Entry 7S96 (X-ray diffraction, 1.80 A resolution); this record covers chains A and B of the 4 polymer chains in the assembly.

# Chain A
Protein: Phycoerythrin alpha subunit 1
From: Hemiselmis pacifica
UniProtKB: A0A067XP79 (A0A067XP79_9CRYP); residues 2-62 here correspond to UniProt positions 49-109 (UniProt number = residue number + 47)
Amino-acid sequence (63 residues; each row starts with the number of its first residue):
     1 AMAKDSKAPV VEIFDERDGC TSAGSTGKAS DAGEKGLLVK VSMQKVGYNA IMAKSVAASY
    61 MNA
Sequence notes: insertion (1, 63)
Glycans and other covalent adducts: phycocyanobilin (CYC) linked to Cys20
Small-molecule neighbours:
  - phycocyanobilin (CYC), molecule 1: Met2, Ala3, Lys4, Asp5, Ser6, Lys7, Tyr48
  - phycocyanobilin (CYC), molecule 2: Ile13, Phe14, Asp15, Arg17, Leu37, Leu38, Val39
  - phycocyanobilin (CYC), molecule 3: Phe14, Glu16, Thr21, Ser22, Ala23, Gly24, Ser25, Thr26, Gly27, Lys28, Ala29, Ser30, Asp31, Gly36, Leu37, Leu38, Lys40
  - phycocyanobilin (CYC), molecule 4: Tyr48, Asn49, Ala50
  - 15,16-dihydrobiliverdin (DBV): Tyr60, Met61, Asn62, Ala63

# Chain B
Protein: Phycoerythrin beta subunit
From: Hemiselmis pacifica
UniProtKB: A0A067XP89 (A0A067XP89_9CRYP); residues 2-176 here = UniProt positions 2-176
Amino-acid sequence (176 residues; numbered 2 to 177; the number before each row is that of its first residue):
     2 LDAFSKVITS ADGKAAYVGG ADLQALKKFV SDGNKRMDAV NAIVSNASCI VSDAVSGMVC
    62 ENPSLIAPNG GVYSNRKMAA CLRDAEIILR YVSYSLLSGD SSVLEDRCLN GLKETYSSLG
   122 VPAAGNARAV AIMKATVNSF INNTAQQKKL SVPSGDCSAL ASEAGGYFDK VTSAIA
Sequence notes: insertion (177)
Glycans and other covalent adducts: 15,16-dihydrobiliverdin (DBV) linked to Cys50, Cys61; phycocyanobilin (CYC) linked to Cys82, Cys158
Small-molecule neighbours:
  - phycocyanobilin (CYC), molecule 1: Leu24, Lys28, Asn35, Lys36, Met38, Asp39, Ala40, Ile142, Asn143, Asn144, Val153, Pro154, Ser155, Gly156, Asp157
  - phycocyanobilin (CYC), molecule 2: Val56, Met59, Gly72, Val73, Arg77, Lys78, Ala81, Arg84, Asp85, Ile88, Tyr92, Arg108, Cys109, Leu113, Thr116, Tyr117, Leu120, Val122, Pro123, Gly126, Asn127, Ala130
  - phycocyanobilin (CYC), molecule 3: Asn76, Arg77, Ala80
  - 15,16-dihydrobiliverdin (DBV): Asp54, Ser57, Gly58, Glu62, Arg129, Ile133, Ala136, Thr137, Ser140, Phe141, Thr145, Ala146, Gln147, Gln148, Lys149

# Chain A / chain B interface
Residue-residue contacts - 87 pairs, chain A then chain B:
  Ala1(A) - Asp107(B)
  Ala1(A) - Asn111(B)
  Met2(A) - Asp107(B)
  Met2(A) - Arg108(B)
  Met2(A) - Cys109(B)
  Met2(A) - Asn111(B)  hydrogen bond (backbone-backbone)
  Met2(A) - Leu113(B)  hydrophobic
  Met2(A) - Thr116(B)
  Ala3(A) - Arg108(B)  hydrogen bond (backbone-backbone)
  Lys4(A) - Thr116(B)  hydrogen bond
  Asp5(A) - Arg108(B)  salt bridge
  Ser6(A) - Arg84(B)
  Ser6(A) - Ile88(B)
  Lys7(A) - Ala12(B)  hydrogen bond (side chain-backbone)
  Lys7(A) - Tyr92(B)  hydrogen bond (backbone-side chain)
  Lys7(A) - Arg108(B)
  Ala8(A) - Tyr92(B)  hydrophobic
  Pro9(A) - Arg91(B)
  Pro9(A) - Tyr92(B)
  Pro9(A) - Tyr95(B)  hydrophobic
  Val11(A) - Val41(B)  hydrophobic
  Val11(A) - Val45(B)
  Val11(A) - Leu98(B)  hydrophobic
  Ile13(A) - Val41(B)  hydrophobic
  Ile13(A) - Asn42(B)
  Lys28(A) - Tyr18(B)
  Ala29(A) - Tyr18(B)
  Ala29(A) - Gly20(B)
  Ser30(A) - Gly20(B)
  Ser30(A) - Gly21(B)  hydrogen bond (backbone-backbone)
  Asp31(A) - Gly21(B)
  Ala32(A) - Gly21(B)
  Ala32(A) - Ala22(B)
  Gly33(A) - Gln25(B)
  Glu34(A) - Gly21(B)
  Glu34(A) - Gln25(B)
  Glu34(A) - Lys28(B)  salt bridge
  Leu37(A) - Gly20(B)
  Leu37(A) - Leu24(B)
  Leu38(A) - Tyr18(B)  hydrophobic
  Leu38(A) - Val19(B)
  Val39(A) - Ala17(B)
  Val39(A) - Tyr18(B)
  Val39(A) - Val19(B)  hydrogen bond (backbone-backbone)
  Val39(A) - Leu24(B)  hydrophobic
  Val39(A) - Met38(B)  hydrophobic
  Val39(A) - Leu98(B)  hydrophobic
  Lys40(A) - Ala16(B)
  Lys40(A) - Ala17(B)
  Lys40(A) - Tyr18(B)
  Val41(A) - Phe5(B)  hydrophobic
  Val41(A) - Val8(B)
  Val41(A) - Ala16(B)
  Val41(A) - Ala17(B)  hydrogen bond (backbone-backbone)
  Val41(A) - Leu98(B)  hydrophobic
  Ser42(A) - Gly14(B)
  Ser42(A) - Lys15(B)
  Ser42(A) - Ala16(B)
  Met43(A) - Val8(B)
  Met43(A) - Ile9(B)  hydrophobic
  Met43(A) - Ala12(B)  hydrophobic
  Met43(A) - Gly14(B)
  Met43(A) - Tyr92(B)
  Met43(A) - Arg108(B)
  Gln44(A) - Gly14(B)
  Val46(A) - Arg84(B)
  Val46(A) - Glu87(B)
  Val46(A) - Ile88(B)  hydrophobic
  Tyr48(A) - Ala80(B)  hydrophobic
  Tyr48(A) - Ala81(B)  hydrophobic
  Tyr48(A) - Arg84(B)
  Met52(A) - Ser49(B)
  Met52(A) - Ser53(B)
  Met52(A) - Leu83(B)  hydrophobic
  Ala53(A) - Asn76(B)
  Ala53(A) - Met79(B)
  Ala53(A) - Ala80(B)
  Ala53(A) - Leu83(B)
  Lys54(A) - Asn76(B)
  Val56(A) - Ser57(B)
  Val56(A) - Met79(B)  hydrophobic
  Ala57(A) - Ile67(B)  hydrophobic
  Tyr60(A) - Ser57(B)
  Tyr60(A) - Val60(B)  hydrophobic
  Tyr60(A) - Cys61(B)
  Tyr60(A) - Ile67(B)
  Met61(A) - Cys61(B)  hydrophobic
Other interface residues (no listed pair), chain A (39 interface residues in all): Val10, Gly47, Asn49, Ala63
Other interface residues (no listed pair), chain B (50 interface residues in all): Asp13, Asp54, Val56, Pro64, Ser94, Gly112

# Summary
The interface between chain A and chain B involves 39 residues on one side and 50 on the other, with 8
hydrogen bonds and 2 salt bridges. Polar contacts include Asp5(A)-Arg108(B), Glu34(A)-Lys28(B) and
Lys4(A)-Thr116(B). One phycocyanobilin molecule is bound between chain A and chain B.
Chain A is Phycoerythrin alpha subunit 1 and chain B is Phycoerythrin beta subunit, both from Hemiselmis
pacifica; the structure, Structure of the Light Harvesting Complex PC577 from Hemiselmis pacifica, was
determined by X-ray diffraction (same publication as 7TJA, 7S97 and 7TLF).
